Entry 6E0P (electron microscopy, 2.60 A resolution); this record covers chains E and I of the 12 polymer chains in the assembly.

Chain E:
Molecule: Histone H3-like centromeric protein A
Source organism: Homo sapiens
UniProtKB: P49450 (CENPA_HUMAN); numbering as in UniProt (aligned over 1-140)
Chain sequence (158 residues; numbered -17 to 140; the number before each row is that of its first residue; numbers below 1 keep their minus sign (Met-17 is residue -17)):
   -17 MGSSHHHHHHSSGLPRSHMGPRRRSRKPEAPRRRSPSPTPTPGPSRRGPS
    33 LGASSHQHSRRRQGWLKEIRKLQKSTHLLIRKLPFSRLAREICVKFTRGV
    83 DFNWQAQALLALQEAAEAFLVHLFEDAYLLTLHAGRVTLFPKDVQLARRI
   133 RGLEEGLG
Not modelled in the structure: -17 to 41
Sequence notes: initiating methionine (-17); expression tag (-16 to 0)
UniProt features mapped onto this chain:
  - region: Gln39 to Leu54 (Important for flexibility of DNA ends that protrude from nucleosomes)
  - modified residue: Gly2 (N,N,N-trimethylglycine), Ser7 (Phosphoserine), Ser17 (Phosphoserine), Ser19 (Phosphoserine), Ser27 (Phosphoserine), Ser68 (Phosphoserine)
  - mutagenesis: Ser7 (S7A: Induces a delay at the terminal stage of cytokinesis and chromosome misalignment during mitosis due to a defect in kinetochore attachment to microtubules), Ser17 (S17A: Impaired mitotic chromosome congression and chromosome segregation; when associated with A-19), Ser19 (S19A: Impaired mitotic chromosome congression and chromosome segregation; when associated with A-17), Ser68 (S68A: No effect on interaction with HJURP. Impairs localization at centromeres; S68E/Q: Impairs interaction with HJURP, association with chromatin and localization at centromeres), Arg80 to Gly81 (Impairs retention at centromeres, but not targeting to centromeres), His104 (H104G: Reduces location at centromeres. Abolishes location at centromeres; when associated with C-112), Leu112 (L112C: No effect on location at centromeres. Abolishes location at centromeres; when associated with G-104)
From the paper describing this entry:
  - binding site for the 145-nt DNA strand (chain I): Arg42, Arg43, Arg44, Lys49

Chain I:
Molecule: 145-nt DNA strand
Sequence (145 nucleotides; numbered 1 to 145; the number before each row is that of its first residue):
     1 ATCAATATCCACCTGCAGATTCTACCAAAAGTGTATTTGGAAACTGCTCC
    51 ATCAAAAGGCATGTTCAGCTCTGTGAGTGAAACTCCATCATCACAAAGAA
   101 TATTCTGAGAATGCTTCCGTTTGCCTTTTATATGAACTTCCTGAT

Interface between chain E and chain I:
Residue-residue contacts - 18 pairs, chain E then chain I:
  Arg42(E) with DG143(I), hydrogen bond to the phosphate; DA144(I), salt bridge to the phosphate
  Arg43(E) with DC66(I), base contact; DA67(I), sugar contact
  Arg63(E) with DC60(I), salt bridge to the phosphate
  Arg72(E) with DC50(I), salt bridge to the phosphate
  Asn85(E) with DC49(I), phosphate contact; DC50(I), sugar contact
  Trp86(E) with DC49(I), sugar contact; DC50(I), hydrogen bond to the phosphate
  Gln87(E) with DC49(I), phosphate contact
  Ala88(E) with DC49(I), phosphate contact
  Arg118(E) with DT70(I), phosphate contact
  Val119(E) with DT70(I), hydrogen bond to the phosphate
  Thr120(E) with DC69(I), hydrogen bond to the phosphate; DT70(I), hydrogen bond to the phosphate
  Phe122(E) with DT70(I), phosphate contact; DC71(I), phosphate contact
Also at the interface, not in a pair above, chain E (13 interface residues in all): Gly117

Summary:
The interface between chain E and chain I involves 13 residues on one side and 10 on the other, with 5
hydrogen bonds and 3 salt bridges. Polar contacts include Arg42(E)-DG143(I), Trp86(E)-DC50(I) and
Val119(E)-DT70(I). From the paper: a binding site for the 145-nt DNA strand (chain I) at Arg42(E), Arg43(E)
and Arg44(E) among others.
Here chain E is Histone H3-like centromeric protein A (Homo sapiens) and chain I is a 145-nt DNA strand. Entry
6E0P (Cryo-EM structure of the centromeric nucleosome (Native alpha satellite DNA) in complex with a single
chain ...) was determined by electron microscopy (same publication as 6DZT, 6E0C and 6O1D).
